PDB entry 1RAM | X-ray diffraction, 2.70 A resolution | chains C and A of the 4 polymer chains in the assembly

[Chain C]
Molecule: 20-nt DNA strand
Sequence (20 nucleotides; each row starts with the number of its first residue):
     1 CGGCTGGAAA TTTCCAGCCG

[Chain A]
Name: Protein (transcription factor nf-kb P65)
From: Mus musculus
Notes: fragment: p65 subunit, residues 19 - 291
UniProt: Q04207 (TF65_MOUSE); numbering as in UniProt (aligned over 19-291)
Amino-acid sequence (273 residues; numbered 19 to 291; the number before each row is that of its first residue):
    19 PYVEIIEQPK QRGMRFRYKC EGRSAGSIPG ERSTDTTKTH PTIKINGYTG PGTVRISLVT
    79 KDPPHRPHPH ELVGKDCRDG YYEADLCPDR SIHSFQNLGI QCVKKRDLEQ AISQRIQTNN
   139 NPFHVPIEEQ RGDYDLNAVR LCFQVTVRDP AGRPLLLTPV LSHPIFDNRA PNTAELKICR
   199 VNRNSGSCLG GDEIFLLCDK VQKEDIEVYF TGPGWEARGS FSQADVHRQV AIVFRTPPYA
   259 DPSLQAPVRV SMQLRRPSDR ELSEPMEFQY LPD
Curated features (UniProtKB/Swiss-Prot):
  - modified residue: Cys-38 (Cysteine persulfide), Lys-122 (N6-acetyllysine), Lys-123 (N6-acetyllysine), Thr-176 (Phosphothreonine), Lys-218 (N6-acetyllysine), Lys-221 (N6-acetyllysine), Thr-254 (Phosphothreonine), Ser-276 (Phosphoserine), Ser-281 (Phosphoserine)
  - cross-link (Glycyl lysine isopeptide (Lys-Gly)): Lys-37 (interchain with G-Cter in SUMO3), Lys-122 (interchain with G-Cter in SUMO3), Lys-123 (interchain with G-Cter in SUMO3)
  - mutagenesis: Cys-38 (C38S: Abolishes sulfhydration and impairs interaction with RPS3), Ser-281 (S281A/E: Abolishes DNA-binding and transcriptional activity)

[Chain C / chain A interface]
Pairs across the interface (21; chain C residue first):
  DA8(C) / Arg-246(A)  salt bridge to the phosphate
  DA9(C) / Lys-221(A)  salt bridge to the phosphate
  DA9(C) / Arg-246(A)  phosphate contact
  DA9(C) / Gln-247(A)  sugar contact
  DA10(C) / Lys-218(A)  salt bridge to the phosphate
  DA10(C) / Gln-220(A)  hydrogen bond to the phosphate
  DA10(C) / Gln-247(A)  hydrogen bond to the phosphate
  DT11(C) / Tyr-36(A)  sugar contact
  DT11(C) / Lys-123(A)  salt bridge to the phosphate
  DT11(C) / Lys-218(A)  base contact
  DT12(C) / Tyr-36(A)  hydrogen bond to the phosphate
  DT12(C) / Lys-122(A)  phosphate contact
  DT12(C) / Lys-123(A)  hydrogen bond to the phosphate
  DT12(C) / Arg-187(A)  base contact
  DT13(C) / Arg-33(A)  base contact
  DT13(C) / Tyr-36(A)  base contact
  DT13(C) / Cys-38(A)  hydrogen bond to the phosphate
  DT13(C) / Glu-39(A)  base contact
  DT13(C) / Lys-122(A)  salt bridge to the phosphate
  DT13(C) / Arg-187(A)  base contact
  DC14(C) / Glu-39(A)  hydrogen bond to the base
Other interface residues (no listed pair), chain C (8 interface residues in all): DC15
Other interface residues (no listed pair), chain A (14 interface residues in all): Arg-35, Pro-189

[Summary]
8 residues of chain C face 14 of chain A across their interface, with 6 hydrogen bonds and 5 salt bridges.
Polar contacts include DC14(C)/Glu-39(A), DA10(C)/Gln-220(A) and DA10(C)/Gln-247(A). UniProt lists 2
mutagenesis sites on chain A.
Here chain C is a 20-nt DNA strand and chain A is Protein (transcription factor nf-kb P65) (Mus musculus).
Entry 1RAM (A novel DNA recognition mode by nf-kb P65 homodimer) was determined by X-ray diffraction together
with 2RAM from the same study.
